8ASN - chains B and G of the 9 polymer chains in the assembly; structure by X-ray diffraction, 2.57 A resolution.

# Chain B
Name: Tubulin beta-2B chain
Organism: Bos taurus
UniProtKB: Q6B856 (TBB2B_BOVIN); the author numbering skips numbers that UniProt does not, so the offset changes along the chain: 1-42 = UniProt 1-42; 45-360 = UniProt 43-358; 369-455 = UniProt 359-445
Chain sequence (445 residues; row label = number of the first residue in the row; note: 10 numbers in that range are skipped by the numbering (no residue carries them; nothing is unmodelled there)):
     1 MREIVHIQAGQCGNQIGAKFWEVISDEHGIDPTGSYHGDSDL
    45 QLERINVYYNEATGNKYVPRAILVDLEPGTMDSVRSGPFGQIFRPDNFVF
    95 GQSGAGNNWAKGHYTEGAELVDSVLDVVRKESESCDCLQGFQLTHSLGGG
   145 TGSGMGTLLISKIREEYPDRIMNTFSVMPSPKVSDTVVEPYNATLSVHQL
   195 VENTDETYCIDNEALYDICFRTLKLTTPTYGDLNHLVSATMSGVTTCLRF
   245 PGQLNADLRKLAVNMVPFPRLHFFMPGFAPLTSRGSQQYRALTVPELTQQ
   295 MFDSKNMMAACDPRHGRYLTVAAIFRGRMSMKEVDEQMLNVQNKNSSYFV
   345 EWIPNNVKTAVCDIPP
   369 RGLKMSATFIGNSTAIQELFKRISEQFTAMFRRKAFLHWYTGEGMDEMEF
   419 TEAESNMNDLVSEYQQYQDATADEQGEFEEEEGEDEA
Unresolved in the structure: 1, 282, 369, 439-455
Swiss-Prot annotation at these positions:
  - motif: M1 to I4 (MREI motif)
  - binding site (GTP): Q11, E71, S140, G144, T145, G146, N206, N228
  - binding site (Mg(2+)): E71
  - modified residue: S40 (Phosphoserine), T57 (Phosphothreonine), K60 (N6-acetyllysine), S174 (Phosphoserine), T287 (Phosphothreonine), T292 (Phosphothreonine), R320 (Omega-N-methylarginine), E448 (5-glutamyl polyglutamate)
  - cross-link (Glycyl lysine isopeptide (Lys-Gly)): K60 (interchain with G-Cter in ubiquitin), K326 (interchain with G-Cter in ubiquitin)
Ion coordination: Mg2+ site 1 near A9 (its only coordinating residue here); Mg2+ site 2: S140 (together with GDP)
Residues lining bound ligands: GDP (guanosine-5'-diphosphate): A9, G10, Q11, C12, G13, Q15, I16, D69, N101, S140, G142, G143, G144, T145, G146, S147, V171, P173, V177, D179, E183, N206, L209, Y224, L227, N228

# Chain G
Name: Tubulin--tyrosine ligase
Organism: Homo sapiens
Notes: EC 6.3.2.25
UniProtKB: Q8NG68 (TTL_HUMAN); the author numbering skips numbers that UniProt does not, so the offset changes along the chain: 3-362 = UniProt 2-361; 364-379 = UniProt 362-377
Chain sequence (383 residues; row label = number of the first residue in the row; note: 1 number in that range is skipped by the numbering (no residue carries it; nothing is unmodelled there)):
     2 GYTFVVRDENSSVYAEVSRLLLATGHWKRLRRDNPRFNLMLGERNRLPFG
    52 RLGHEPGLVQLVNYYRGADKLCRKASLVKLIKTSPELAESCTWFPESYVI
   102 YPTNLKTPVAPAQNGIQPPISNSRTDEREFFLASYNRKKEDGEGNVWIAK
   152 SSAGAKGEGILISSEASELLDFIDNQGQVHVIQKYLEHPLLLEPGHRKFD
   202 IRSWVLVDHQYNIYLYREGVLRTASEPYHVDNFQDKTCHLTNHCIQKEYS
   252 KNYGKYEEGNEMFFKEFNQYLTSALNITLESSILLQIKHIIRNCLLSVEP
   302 AISTKHLPYQSFQLFGFDFMVDEELKVWLIEVNGAPACAQKLYAELCQGI
   352 VDIAISSVFPP
   364 PDVEQPQTQPAAFIKLENLYFQ
Unresolved in the structure: 105-125, 154-157, 364-373, 384-385
Differences from the reference sequence: expression tag (2, 380-385)
Residues lining bound ligands: AMP-PCP (ACP; phosphomethylphosphonic acid adenylate ester): K75, P96, I149, K151, G158, E159, I161, Q184, K185, Y186, L187, K199, D201, R223, H240, L241, T242, N243, D319, M321, I331, E332

# Interface between chain B and chain G
Residue-residue contacts - 14 pairs, chain B then chain G:
  F214(B) - H307(G)
  K218(B) - T305(G)  hydrogen bond (side chain-backbone)
  K218(B) - L308(G)  hydrogen bond (side chain-backbone)
  K218(B) - P309(G)
  K218(B) - Q311(G)  hydrogen bond
  T220(B) - H307(G)  hydrogen bond (side chain-backbone)
  T220(B) - L308(G)
  G279(B) - P57(G)
  S280(B) - P57(G)
  Q281(B) - R37(G)
  Q281(B) - E56(G)
  Q281(B) - G58(G)
  Y283(B) - R37(G)
  R284(B) - R37(G)
Interface residues without a listed pair, chain B (9 interface residues in all): S277
Interface residues without a listed pair, chain G (12 interface residues in all): G2, N39, Y310

# Summary
The interface between chain B and chain G involves 9 residues on one side and 12 on the other, with 4 hydrogen
bonds. Among the polar pairs are K218(B)-T305(G), K218(B)-L308(G) and K218(B)-Q311(G). Ligands of chain B:
GDP. Ligands of chain G: AMP-PCP.
Here chain B is Tubulin beta-2B chain (Bos taurus) and chain G is Tubulin--tyrosine ligase (Homo sapiens).
Entry 8ASN (Crystal structure of the apo human TTL in complex with tubulin-stathmin) was determined by X-ray
diffraction.
